PDB entry 8Z3M | electron microscopy, 2.90 A resolution | chains B and G of the 5 polymer chains in the assembly

[Chain B]
Protein: Guanine nucleotide-binding protein G(I)/G(S)/G(T) subunit beta-1
Source organism: Homo sapiens
Reference sequence: P62873 (GBB1_HUMAN); residue numbers follow UniProt; this construct covers 2-340
Sequence (345 residues; each row starts with the number of its first residue; numbers below 1 keep their minus sign (Met-4 is residue -4)):
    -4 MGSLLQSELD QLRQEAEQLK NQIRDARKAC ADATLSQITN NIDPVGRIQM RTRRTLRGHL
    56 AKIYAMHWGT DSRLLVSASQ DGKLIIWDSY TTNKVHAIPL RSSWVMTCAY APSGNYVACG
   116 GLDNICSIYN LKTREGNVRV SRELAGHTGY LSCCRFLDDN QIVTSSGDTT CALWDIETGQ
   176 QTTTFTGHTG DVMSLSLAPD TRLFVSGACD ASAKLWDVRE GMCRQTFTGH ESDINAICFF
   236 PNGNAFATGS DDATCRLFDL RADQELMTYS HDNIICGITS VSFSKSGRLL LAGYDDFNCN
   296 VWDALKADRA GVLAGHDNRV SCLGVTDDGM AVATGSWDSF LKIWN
Disordered / not traced: -4 to 2
Sequence notes: initiating methionine (-4); expression tag (-3 to 1)
Curated features (UniProtKB/Swiss-Prot):
  - modified residue: Ser2 (N-acetylserine), His266 (Phosphohistidine)

[Chain G]
Protein: Guanine nucleotide-binding protein G(I)/G(S)/G(O) subunit gamma-2
Source organism: Homo sapiens
Reference sequence: P59768 (GBG2_HUMAN); numbering as in UniProt (aligned over 1-71)
Sequence (71 residues; numbered 1 to 71; the number before each row is that of its first residue):
     1 MASNNTASIA QARKLVEQLK MEANIDRIKV SKAAADLMAY CEAHAKEDPL LTPVPASENP
    61 FREKKFFCAI L
Disordered / not traced: 1-10, 62-71
Curated features (UniProtKB/Swiss-Prot):
  - modified residue: Ala2 (N-acetylalanine), Cys68 (Cysteine methyl ester)
  - lipidation: Cys68 (S-geranylgeranyl cysteine)

[Chain B / chain G interface]
Pairs across the interface (65):
  Leu7(B) with Val16(G)
  Glu10(B) with Val16(G)
  Ala11(B) with Val16(G), hydrophobic; Leu19(G)
  Leu14(B) with Val16(G)
  Ala21(B) with Arg27(G)
  Cys25(B) with Arg27(G); Ile28(G); Lys29(G); Val30(G), hydrogen bond (backbone-backbone)
  Ala26(B) with Val30(G), hydrophobic
  Asp27(B) with Lys29(G); Val30(G), hydrogen bond (side chain-backbone); Ser31(G), hydrogen bond
  Ala28(B) with Val30(G)
  Leu30(B) with Ala34(G), hydrophobic
  Ile33(B) with Ser31(G); Ala34(G), hydrophobic
  Val40(B) with Leu51(G), hydrophobic
  Ile43(B) with Leu50(G)
  Arg48(B) with Phe61(G)
  Arg49(B) with Pro60(G); Phe61(G)
  Ser84(B) with Phe61(G)
  Tyr85(B) with Pro60(G); Phe61(G), hydrophobic
  Cys218(B) with Gln18(G), hydrogen bond (backbone-side chain)
  Arg219(B) with Glu22(G)
  Gln220(B) with Glu22(G)
  Thr221(B) with Glu22(G), hydrogen bond (backbone-side chain)
  Phe235(B) with Cys41(G), hydrophobic
  Pro236(B) with Tyr40(G)
  Leu252(B) with Leu37(G), hydrophobic
  Asp254(B) with Ala33(G)
  Arg256(B) with Asp26(G); Arg27(G); Ile28(G), hydrogen bond (backbone-backbone)
  Ala257(B) with Arg27(G); Ile28(G)
  Asp258(B) with Arg27(G), salt bridge
  Gln259(B) with Val30(G)
  Leu261(B) with Val30(G), hydrophobic; Leu37(G), hydrophobic
  Ser279(B) with Asp48(G), hydrogen bond
  Lys280(B) with Asp48(G)
  Ser281(B) with Tyr40(G); Cys41(G); His44(G); Asp48(G), hydrogen bond
  Gly282(B) with Cys41(G)
  Arg283(B) with Cys41(G); Glu42(G), salt bridge; Leu51(G)
  Leu284(B) with Leu51(G), hydrophobic
  Leu300(B) with Cys41(G), hydrophobic
  Gly324(B) with Pro49(G); Leu50(G)
  Met325(B) with Pro49(G), hydrophobic; Leu50(G); Pro60(G); Phe61(G), hydrophobic
  Ala326(B) with Phe61(G), hydrophobic
  Ile338(B) with Phe61(G), hydrophobic
  Asn340(B) with Asn59(G), hydrogen bond; Phe61(G)
Interface residues without a listed pair, chain B (52 interface residues in all): Lys15, Ile18, Arg22, Ile37, Trp63, Asn237, Ala240, Leu286, Asp323, Val327
Interface residues without a listed pair, chain G (28 interface residues in all): Lys20, Ile25, Met38, Glu47

[Overview]
Chain B and chain G form an interface of 52 and 28 residues respectively, with 9 hydrogen bonds and 2 salt
bridges. Among the polar pairs are Asp258(B)-Arg27(G), Arg283(B)-Glu42(G) and Asp27(B)-Val30(G).
Chain B is Guanine nucleotide-binding protein G(I)/G(S)/G(T) subunit beta-1 and chain G is Guanine
nucleotide-binding protein G(I)/G(S)/G(O) subunit gamma-2, both from Homo sapiens; the structure, Cryo-EM
structure of the hGPR4-Gq complex in pH6.5, was determined by electron microscopy.
